9GAS - chains C and A of the 4 polymer chains in the assembly; structure by electron microscopy, 3.08 A resolution.

# Chain C
Molecule: 18-nt RNA strand
Sequence (18 nucleotides; numbered 7 to 24; the number before each row is that of its first residue):
     7 UCUCUCUCUCUCUCUCUC
Disordered / not traced: 7, 19-24
Covalent attachments: compound A1IJK linked to C18

# Chain A
Name: Nucleoprotein
From: Influenza A virus
Reference sequence: Q1K9H2 (Q1K9H2_I33A0); residues 15-498 here = UniProt positions 15-498
Amino-acid sequence (494 residues; each row starts with the number of its first residue):
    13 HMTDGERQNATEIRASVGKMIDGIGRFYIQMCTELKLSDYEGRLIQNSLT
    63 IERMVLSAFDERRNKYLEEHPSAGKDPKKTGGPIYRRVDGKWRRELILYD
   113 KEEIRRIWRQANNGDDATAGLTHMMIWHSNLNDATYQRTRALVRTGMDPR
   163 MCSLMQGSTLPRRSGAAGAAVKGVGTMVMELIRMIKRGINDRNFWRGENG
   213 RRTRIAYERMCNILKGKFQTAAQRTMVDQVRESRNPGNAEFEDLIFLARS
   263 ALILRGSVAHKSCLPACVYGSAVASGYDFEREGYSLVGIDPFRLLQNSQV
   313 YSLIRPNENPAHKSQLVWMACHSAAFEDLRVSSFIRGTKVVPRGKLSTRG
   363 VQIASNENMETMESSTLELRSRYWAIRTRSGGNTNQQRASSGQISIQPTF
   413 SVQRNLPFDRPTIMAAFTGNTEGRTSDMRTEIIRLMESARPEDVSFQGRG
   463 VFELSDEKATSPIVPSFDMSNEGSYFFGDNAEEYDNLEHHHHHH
Disordered / not traced: 13-17, 398-436, 491-506
Sequence notes: expression tag (13-14, 499-506)
What the authors report for this chain:
  - binding site for the 18-nt RNA strand: Ser69, Arg75
  - conformationally variable residues (loop rearrangement): Asp72 to Lys90
  - binding site for the 18-nt RNA strand (chain C): Arg74, Arg174, Arg175
  - binding site for the ligand A1IJK: Arg75

# Interface between chain C and chain A
Pairs across the interface (37; chain C residue first):
  C8(C) - Arg389(A)  sugar contact
  C8(C) - Thr390(A)  hydrogen bond to the base
  C8(C) - Arg391(A)  hydrogen bond to the base
  C8(C) - Ser392(A)  hydrogen bond to the base
  C8(C) - Arg461(A)  base contact
  U9(C) - Ile25(A)  base contact
  U9(C) - Ala271(A)  phosphate contact
  U9(C) - Lys273(A)  salt bridge to the phosphate
  U9(C) - Val299(A)  sugar contact
  U9(C) - Arg391(A)  salt bridge to the phosphate
  C10(C) - Ile25(A)  sugar contact
  C10(C) - Val29(A)  sugar contact
  C10(C) - Lys273(A)  salt bridge to the phosphate
  C10(C) - Leu298(A)  phosphate contact
  C12(C) - Ala178(A)  base contact
  U13(C) - Arg175(A)  base contact
  U13(C) - Ser176(A)  base contact
  U13(C) - Gly177(A)  base contact
  C14(C) - Arg74(A)  base contact
  C14(C) - Arg174(A)  sugar contact
  C14(C) - Arg175(A)  base contact
  C14(C) - Arg221(A)  salt bridge to the phosphate
  U15(C) - Arg174(A)  salt bridge to the phosphate
  U15(C) - Arg199(A)  base contact
  U15(C) - Asn211(A)  hydrogen bond to the sugar
  U15(C) - Arg214(A)  sugar contact
  U15(C) - Thr215(A)  sugar contact
  U15(C) - Ala218(A)  phosphate contact
  U15(C) - Arg221(A)  salt bridge to the phosphate
  C16(C) - Arg74(A)  salt bridge to the phosphate
  C16(C) - Arg174(A)  salt bridge to the phosphate
  C16(C) - Arg199(A)  hydrogen bond to the base
  U17(C) - Arg74(A)  sugar contact
  U17(C) - Arg75(A)  sugar contact
  U17(C) - Tyr78(A)  base contact
  U17(C) - Arg174(A)  phosphate contact
  C18(C) - Arg174(A)  phosphate contact
Also at the interface, not in a pair above, chain C (11 interface residues in all): U11
Also at the interface, not in a pair above, chain A (31 interface residues in all): Asp72, Thr130, Ala131, Met196, Phe206, Ser297

# Overview
11 residues of chain C face 31 of chain A across their interface; the contacts include 5 hydrogen bonds and 8
salt bridges. Polar pairs include C8(C)-Thr390(A), C8(C)-Arg391(A) and C8(C)-Ser392(A). The paper reports a
binding site for the 18-nt RNA strand (chain C) at Arg74(A), Arg174(A) and Arg175(A); a binding site for the
18-nt RNA strand at Ser69(A) and Arg75(A). Here chain C is an 18-nt RNA strand and chain A is Nucleoprotein
(Influenza A virus). Entry 9GAS (Focused reconstruction on strand 2 of the influenza A RNP-like particle
double-stranded assembled with an 18-mer ...) was determined by electron microscopy together with 9GAN, 9GAP,
9GAQ, 9GAT and 9GAV from the same study.
Here chain C is an 18-nt RNA strand and chain A is Nucleoprotein (Influenza A virus). Entry 9GAS (Focused
reconstruction on strand 2 of the influenza A RNP-like particle double-stranded assembled with a 18-mer ...)
was determined by electron microscopy together with 9GAN, 9GAP, 9GAQ, 9GAT and 9GAV from the same study.
